Entry 6KQM (X-ray diffraction, 3.20 A resolution); this record covers chains C and G of the 9 polymer chains in the assembly.

[Chain C]
Name: DNA-directed RNA polymerase subunit beta
Organism: Thermus thermophilus (strain HB8 / ATCC 27634 / DSM 579)
Notes: EC 2.7.7.6
UniProt: Q8RQE9 (RPOB_THET8); residues 1-1119 here = UniProt positions 1-1119
Sequence (1119 residues; row label = number of the first residue in the row):
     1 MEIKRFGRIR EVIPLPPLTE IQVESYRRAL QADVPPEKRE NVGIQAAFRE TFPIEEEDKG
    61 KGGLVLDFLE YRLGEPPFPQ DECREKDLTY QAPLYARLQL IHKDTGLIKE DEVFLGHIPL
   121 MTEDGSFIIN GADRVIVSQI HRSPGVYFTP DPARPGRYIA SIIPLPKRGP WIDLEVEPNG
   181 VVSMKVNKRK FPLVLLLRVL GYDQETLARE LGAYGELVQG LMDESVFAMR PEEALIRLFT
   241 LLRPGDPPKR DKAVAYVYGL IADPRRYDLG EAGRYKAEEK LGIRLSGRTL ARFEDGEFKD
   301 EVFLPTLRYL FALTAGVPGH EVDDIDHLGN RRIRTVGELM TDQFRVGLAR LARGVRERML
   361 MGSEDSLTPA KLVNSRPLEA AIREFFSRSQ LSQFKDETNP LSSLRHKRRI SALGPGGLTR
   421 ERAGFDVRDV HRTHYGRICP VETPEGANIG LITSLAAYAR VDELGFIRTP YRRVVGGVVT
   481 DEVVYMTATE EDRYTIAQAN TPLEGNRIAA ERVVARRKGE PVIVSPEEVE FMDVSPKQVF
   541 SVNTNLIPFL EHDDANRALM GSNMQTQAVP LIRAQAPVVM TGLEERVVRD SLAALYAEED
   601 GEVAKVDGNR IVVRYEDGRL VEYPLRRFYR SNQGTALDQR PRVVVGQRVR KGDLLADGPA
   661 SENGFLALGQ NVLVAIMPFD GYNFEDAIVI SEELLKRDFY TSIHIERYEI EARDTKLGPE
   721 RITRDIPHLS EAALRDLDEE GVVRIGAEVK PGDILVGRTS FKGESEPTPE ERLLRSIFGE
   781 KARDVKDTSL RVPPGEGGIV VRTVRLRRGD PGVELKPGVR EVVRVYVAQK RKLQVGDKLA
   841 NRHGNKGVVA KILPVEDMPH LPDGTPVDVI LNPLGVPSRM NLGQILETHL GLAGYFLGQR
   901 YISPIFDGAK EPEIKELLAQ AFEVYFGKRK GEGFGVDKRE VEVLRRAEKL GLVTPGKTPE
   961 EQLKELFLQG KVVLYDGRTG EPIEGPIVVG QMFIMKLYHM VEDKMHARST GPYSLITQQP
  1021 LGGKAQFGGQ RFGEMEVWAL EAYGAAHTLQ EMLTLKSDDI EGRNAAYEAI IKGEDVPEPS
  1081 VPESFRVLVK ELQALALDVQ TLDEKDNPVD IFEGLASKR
Disordered / not traced: 57-62, 1119

[Chain G]
Molecule: 21-nt DNA strand
Sequence (21 nucleotides; numbered 1 to 21; the number before each row is that of its first residue):
     1 CCTGCATCCG TGAGTCGAGG G
Disordered / not traced: 1-3, 21

[How chain C and chain G interact]
Residue-residue contacts (10):
  Phe-394(C) / DG20(G)  sugar contact
  Glu-421(C) / DA13(G)  base contact
  Ala-447(C) / DG14(G)  base contact
  Gly-1023(C) / DA18(G)  phosphate contact
  Lys-1024(C) / DA18(G)  hydrogen bond to the phosphate
  Gln-1030(C) / DG17(G)  sugar contact
  Arg-1031(C) / DC16(G)  salt bridge to the phosphate
  Arg-1031(C) / DG17(G)  hydrogen bond to the phosphate
  Gly-1033(C) / DC16(G)  phosphate contact
  Met-1035(C) / DT15(G)  sugar contact
Interface residues without a listed pair, chain C (10 interface residues in all): Gly-1029

[Summary]
The interface between chain C and chain G involves 10 residues on one side and 7 on the other; the contacts
include 2 hydrogen bonds and 1 salt bridge. Polar pairs include Lys-1024(C)/DA18(G), Arg-1031(C)/DG17(G) and
Arg-1031(C)/DC16(G).
Here chain C is DNA-directed RNA polymerase subunit beta (Thermus thermophilus (strain HB8 / ATCC 27634 / DSM
579)) and chain G is a 21-nt DNA strand. Entry 6KQM (Thermus thermophilus initial transcription complex
comprising sigma A and 5'-triphosphate RNA of 5 nt) was determined by X-ray diffraction together with 6KQD,
6KQE, 6KQF, 6KQG, 6KQH, 6KQL and 6 further entries from the same study.
